Entry 7PAT (electron microscopy, 9.20 A resolution (very low resolution: no residue pairs are listed; an interface is given only as per-side residue counts)); this record covers chains p and 3 of the 31 polymer chains in the assembly.

Chain p:
Molecule: 50S ribosomal protein L20
Source organism: Mycoplasma pneumoniae M129
Reference sequence: P78023 (RL20_MYCPN); numbering as in UniProt (aligned over 1-127)
Amino-acid sequence (127 residues; numbered 1 to 127; the number before each row is that of its first residue):
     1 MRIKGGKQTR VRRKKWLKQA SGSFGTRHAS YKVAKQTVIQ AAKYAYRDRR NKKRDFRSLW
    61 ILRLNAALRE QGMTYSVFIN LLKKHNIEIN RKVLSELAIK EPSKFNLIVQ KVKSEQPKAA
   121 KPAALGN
Disordered / not traced: 115-127

Chain 3:
Molecule: 23S ribosomal RNA
Source organism: Mycoplasma pneumoniae M129
Sequence (2907 nucleotides; each row starts with the number of its first residue):
     1 UACAAUAAGU UACUAAGGGC UUAUGGUGGA UGCCUUGGCA CUAAUAGGCG AUGAAGGACG
    61 UGUUAACCUG CGAUAAGCUU CGGGUAGGUG GUAAGAACCU CAGAUCCGGA GAUUUCCGAA
   121 UGGAGCAAUC CGGUAGUUGG AAACAGCUAU CAUUAAUUGA UGAAUAAAUA GUCAAUUAAA
   181 GCAAUACGUG GUGAAGUGAA ACAUCUCAGU AGCCACAGGA AAAGAAAACG AAUGUGAUUC
   241 CGUGUGUAGU GGCGAGCGAA AGCGGAACAG GCCAAACUUA UCAUUAGAUA GGGGUUGUAG
   301 GGCUUGCAAU GUGGACUUGA AAACGAUAGA AGAAGCUGUU GGAAAGCAGC GCGCAAAAGG
   361 GUGAUAGCCC CGUAUUUGAA AUUGUUUUCA UACCUAGCGA GAUCCCUGAG UAGCUCGGAA
   421 AACGUUAUUU UGAGUGAAUC UGCCCAGACC AUUGGGUAAG CCUAAAUACU AAUUAGUGAC
   481 CGAUAGCGAA ACAGUACCGU GAGGGAAAGG UGAAAAGAAC CCAGAGAUGG GAGUGAAAUA
   541 GAUUCUGAAA CCAUAUGCCU ACAACGUGUC AGAGCACAUU AAUGUGUGAU GGCGUGCGUU
   601 UUGAAGUAUG AGCCGGCGAG UUAUGAUAGC AAGCGUUAGU UAACCAGGAG AUGGGGAGCU
   661 GUAGCGAAAG CGAGUUUUAA AAGAGCGUUU GUUUGUUAUU AUAGACCCGA AACGGGUUGA
   721 GCUAGUCAUG AGCAGGUUGA AGGUUGAGUA ACAUCAACUG GAGGACCGAA CCGACUCUCG
   781 UUGAAACGAU AGCGGAUGAC UUGUGAUUAG GGGUGAAAUU CCAAUCGAAA UCCGUGAUAG
   841 CUGGUUCUCG UCGAAAUAGC UUUAAGGCUA GCGUGAGAUC ACAAAUAAGU GGAGGUAAAG
   901 CUACUGAAUG UAUGAUGGCG CCACCUAGGC GUACUGAAUA CAAUUAAACU CUGAAUGCCA
   961 UUUAUUUUAU UCUCGCAGUC AGACAGUGGG GGAUAAGCUU CAUUGUCAAG AGGGGAAGAG
  1021 CCCAGAUCAU UAAAUAAGGU CCCCAAAAUA UACUAAGUGG AAAAGGAUGU GAAAGUGCUA
  1081 AAACAGCAAG GAUGUUGGCU UAGAAGCAGC CAUCGUUUAA AGAGUGCGUA ACAGCUCACU
  1141 UGUCGAGUGU UUUUGCGCCG AAGAUGUAAC GGGGCUAAGU AUAUUACCGA AUUUAUGGAU
  1201 AAGAUUUAUA UCUUGUGGUA GACGAGCGUU GUAUUGGAGU UGAAGUCAAA GCGUGAGCAU
  1261 UGGUGGAUCC AAUACAAGUG AGAAUGCCGG CAUGAGUAAC GCUUGGGAGU GAGAAUCUCC
  1321 CAAACCGAUU GACUAAGGUU UCCUGGACCA GGGUCGUCCU UCCAGGGUUA GUCUGGACCU
  1381 AAGCUGAGGC UGAAAAGCGU AGGCGAUGGA CAACAGGUUA AUAUUCCUGU ACUUACAGUU
  1441 AGACUGAUGG AGUGACAAAG AAGGUUUUCC ACCCCCAUAA UUGGAUUUGG GGAUAAAUCA
  1501 UAAGGUGGUA CAAUAGGCAA AUCCGUUGUG CAUAACAUUG AGUGAUGAUG UCGAGUGAAU
  1561 GAGUGAUCAA GUAGCGAAGG UGGUAUUAAU CAUGCUUUCA AGAAAAGCUU CUAGGGUUAA
  1621 UCUAGCUGUA ACCAGUACCG AGAACGAACA CACGUAGUCA AGGAGAGGAU CCUAAGGUUA
  1681 GCGAGUGAAC UAUAGCCAAG GAACUCUGCA AAUUAACCCC GUAAGUUAGC GAGAAGGGGU
  1741 GCUUAUGUAA AAGUAAGCCG CAGUGAAGAA CGAGGGGGGA CUGUUUAACU AAAACACAAC
  1801 UCUAUGCCAA ACCGUAAGGU GAUGUAUAUG GGGUGACACC UGCCCAGUGC UGGAAGGUUA
  1861 AAGAAGGAGG UUAGCGCAAG CGAAGCUUUU AACUGAAGCC CCAGUGAACG GCGGCCGUAA
  1921 CUAUAACGGU CCUAAGGUAG CGAAAUUCCU AGUCGGGUAA AUUCCGUCCC GCUUGAAUGG
  1981 UGUAACCAUC UCUUGACUGU CUCGGCUAUA GACUCGGUGA AAUCCAGGUA CGGGUGAAGA
  2041 CACCCGUUAG GCGCAACGGG ACGGAAAGAC CCCGUGAAGC UUUACUGUAG CUUAAUAUUG
  2101 AUCAGGACAU UAUCAUGUAG AGAAUAGGUA GGAGCAAUCG AUGCAAGUUC GCUAGGACUU
  2161 GUUGAUGCGA AAGGUGGAAU ACUACCCUUG GUUGUGUGCU GUUCUAAUUG GUAACUGUUA
  2221 UCCAGUUUCA AGACAGUGUU AGGUGGGCAG UUUGACUGGG GCGGUCGCCU CCUAAAAGGU
  2281 AACGGAGGCG UACAAAGGUA CCUUCAGUAC GGUUGGAAAU CGUAUGUAGA GUGUAAUGGU
  2341 GUAAGGGUGC UUGACUGUGA GACAUACAGG UCGAACAGGU GAGAAAUCAG GUCAUAGUGA
  2401 UCCGGUGGUC CAGUAUGGAA UGGCCAUCGC UCAACGGAUA AAAGCUACUC CGGGGAUAAC
  2461 AGGCUGAUAC UGCCCAAGAG UUCAUAUCGA CGGCAGUGUU UGGCACCUCG AUGUCGACUC
  2521 AUCUCAUCCU CGAGCUGAAG CAGGUUCGAA GGGUUCGGCU GUUCGCCGAU UAAAGAGAUA
  2581 CGUGAGUUGG GUUCAAACCG UCGUGAGACA GGUUGGUCCC UAUCUAUUGU GCCCGUAGGA
  2641 AGAUUGAAGA GUGUUGCUUC UAGUACGAGA GGACCGAAGC GAGGACACCU CUUAUGCUCC
  2701 AGUUGUAGCG CCAGCUGCAC CGCUGGGUAG UAACGUGUCU AUUAGAUAAA CGCUGAAAGC
  2761 AUCUAAGUGU GAAACUAUCU CAAAGAUUAA UCUUCCCAUU UCGCAAGAAA GUAAGAGCCG
  2821 UCAAAGACGA UGACGUUGAU AGGUUACAGG UGUAAGCAUA GUGAUAUGUU GAGCUGAGUA
  2881 AUACUAAUUG CUCGAGGACU UAUUGGA
Disordered / not traced: 1-7, 923-927, 1560-1569, 2901-2907

Chain p / chain 3 interface:
At this resolution (9 A) residue pairs are not listed: 59 residues of chain p and 75 of chain 3 lie at the interface.

In short:
Chain p and chain 3 form an interface of 59 and 75 residues respectively.
Chain p is 50S ribosomal protein L20 and chain 3 is 23S ribosomal RNA, both from Mycoplasma pneumoniae M129;
the structure, free 50S in untreated Mycoplasma pneumoniae cells, was determined by electron microscopy,
deposited together with 7OOC, 7OOD, 7P6Z, 7PAH, 7PAI, 7PAJ and 23 further entries.
